PDB entry 5E16 | X-ray diffraction, 1.65 A resolution | chain A

[Chain A]
Name: CGMP-dependent protein kinase
From: Plasmodium falciparum
Notes: fragment: cGMP binding domain
UniProt: Q8MMZ4 (Q8MMZ4_PLAFA); numbering as in UniProt (aligned over 21-162)
Sequence (143 residues; numbered 20 to 162; the number before each row is that of its first residue):
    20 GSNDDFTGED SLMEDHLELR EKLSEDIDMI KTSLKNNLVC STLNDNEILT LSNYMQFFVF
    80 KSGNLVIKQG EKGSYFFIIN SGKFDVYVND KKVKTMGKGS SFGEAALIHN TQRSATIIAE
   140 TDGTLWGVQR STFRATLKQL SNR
Disordered / not traced: 20, 159-162
Construct notes: expression tag (20)
Residues lining bound ligands: cyclic guanosine monophosphate (PCG): Ile86, Val105, Val107, Val112, Lys113, Met115, Phe121, Gly122, Glu123, Ala124, Ala125, Gln131, Arg132, Ser133, Ala134, Ile136
From the paper describing this entry:
  - conformationally variable residues (helix shift): Lys157 (proposed by the authors, not directly observed)
  - mutagenesis - H128A: unchanged catalytic activity

[Overview]
Bound to chain A: cyclic guanosine monophosphate. From the paper: H128A leaves catalytic activity unchanged;
conformational variability at Lys157.
Chain A is CGMP-dependent protein kinase (Plasmodium falciparum); the structure, Co-crystal structure of the
N-termial cGMP binding domain of Plasmodium falciparum PKG with cGMP, was determined by X-ray diffraction
together with 5DYK, 5DYL and 5DZC from the same study.
